Entry 5SYR (X-ray diffraction, 1.80 A resolution); this record covers chain A.

[Chain A]
Protein: Probable ATP synthase SpaL/MxiB
Source organism: Shigella flexneri
Notes: EC 3.6.3.14
UniProtKB: P0A1C1 (SPAL_SHIFL); numbering as in UniProt (aligned over 80-430)
Chain sequence (352 residues; numbered 79 to 430; the number before each row is that of its first residue):
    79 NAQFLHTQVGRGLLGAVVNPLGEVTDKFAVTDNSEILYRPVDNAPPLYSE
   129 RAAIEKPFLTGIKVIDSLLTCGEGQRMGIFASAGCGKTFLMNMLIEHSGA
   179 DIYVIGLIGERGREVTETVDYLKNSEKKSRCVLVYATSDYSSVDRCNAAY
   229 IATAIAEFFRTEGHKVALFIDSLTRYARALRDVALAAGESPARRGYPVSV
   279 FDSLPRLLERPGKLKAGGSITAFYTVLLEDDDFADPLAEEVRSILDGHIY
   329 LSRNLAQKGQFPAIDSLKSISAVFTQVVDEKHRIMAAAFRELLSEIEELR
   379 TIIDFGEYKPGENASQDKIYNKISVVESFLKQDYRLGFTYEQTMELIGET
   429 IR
Not modelled in the structure: 79-82, 267-274
Differences from the reference sequence: expression tag (79); engineered mutation Ala350 (Arg in P0A1C1)
Curated features (UniProtKB/Swiss-Prot):
  - binding site (ATP): Gly162 to Phe167
  - mutagenesis: Cys163 (C163V: No change in ATPase activity), Lys165 (K165A: Lack of ATPase activity. Mutant is unable to form external MxiH/SctF needles and to restore the invasion phenotype in a knockout strain), Phe167 (F167A: Decrease in ATPase activity), Glu188 (E188A: Lack of ATPase activity. Mutant is unable to form external MxiH/SctF needles and to restore the invasion phenotype in a knockout strain), Arg189 (R189A/E: Reduces oligomerization. Lack of ATPase activity. Abolishes invasion and hemolysis phenotype. Cannot secrete IpaC), Arg191 (R191A: Abolishes oligomerization. Lack of ATPase activity. Abolishes invasion and hemolysis phenotype. Cannot secrete IpaC; R191E: Abolishes oligomerization. Lack of ATPase activity ...), Asp249 (D249E: Lack of ATPase activity), Glu267 (E267A/R: Does not affect oligomerization. Exhibits ATPase activity levels similar to the monomeric form. Shows at or near wild-type levels of hemolysis and invasion. Increased IpaC secretion), Arg271 (R271A: Abolishes oligomerization. Exhibits ATPase activity levels similar to the wild-type monomeric form. Shows at or near wild-type levels of hemolysis and invasion ...), Arg272 (R272A: Abolishes oligomerization. Exhibits ATPase activity levels similar to the wild-type monomeric form. Shows severely attenuated levels of both invasion and hemolysis ...), Glu287 (E287A: Reduces oligomerization. Lack of ATPase activity. Exhibits moderate invasion and hemolysis levels. Low levels of secreted IpaC; E287R: Reduces oligomerization. Lack of ATPase activity ...), Leu305 (L305D/A/I: Lacks ATPase activity), 6 further mutagenesis entries in UniProt
What the authors report for this chain:
  - catalytic residues: Lys165, Glu188 (proposed by the authors, not directly observed)

[Summary]
Curated annotation (UniProt) lists 6 ATP-binding residues and 18 mutagenesis sites. The paper reports
catalytic residues Lys165 and Glu188.
Chain A is Probable ATP synthase SpaL/MxiB (Shigella flexneri); the structure, Crystal Structure of ATPase
delta1-79 Spa47 R350A, was determined by X-ray diffraction together with 5SWJ, 5SWL and 5SYP from the same
study.
